Entry 4A0O (electron microscopy, 10.50 A resolution (very low resolution: no residue pairs are listed; an interface is given only as per-side residue counts)); this record covers chains E and J of the 16 polymer chains in the assembly.

[Chain E (and J)]
Name: T-complex protein 1 subunit beta
Organism: Bos taurus
Notes: chain J of this document is another copy of the same molecule, construct and numbering; everything in this record applies to it too
UniProt: Q3ZBH0 (TCPB_BOVIN); residues 1-513 here correspond to UniProt positions 14-526 (UniProt number = residue number + 13)
Chain sequence (513 residues; each row starts with the number of its first residue):
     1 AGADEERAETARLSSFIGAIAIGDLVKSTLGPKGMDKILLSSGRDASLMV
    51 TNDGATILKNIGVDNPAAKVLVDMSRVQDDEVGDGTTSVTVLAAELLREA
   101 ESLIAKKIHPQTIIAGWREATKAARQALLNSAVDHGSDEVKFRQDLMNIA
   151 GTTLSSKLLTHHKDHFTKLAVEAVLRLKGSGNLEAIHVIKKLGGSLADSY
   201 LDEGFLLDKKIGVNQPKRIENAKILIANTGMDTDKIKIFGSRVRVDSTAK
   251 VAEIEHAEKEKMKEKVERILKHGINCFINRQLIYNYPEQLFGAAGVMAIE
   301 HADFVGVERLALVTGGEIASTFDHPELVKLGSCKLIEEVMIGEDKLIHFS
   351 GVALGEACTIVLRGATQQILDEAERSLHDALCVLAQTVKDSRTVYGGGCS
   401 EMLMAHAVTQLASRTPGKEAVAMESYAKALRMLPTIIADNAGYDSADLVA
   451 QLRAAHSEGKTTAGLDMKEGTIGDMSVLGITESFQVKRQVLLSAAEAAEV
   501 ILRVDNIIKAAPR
Unresolved in the structure: 233-253 (chain J: 234-256)
UniProt features mapped onto this chain:
  - binding site (ADP): Gly-31, Gly-85, Thr-86, Thr-87, Ser-88, Ser-155, Ser-156, Gly-397, Glu-482, Lys-487
  - binding site (ATP): Gly-31, Gly-85, Thr-86, Thr-87, Glu-482, Lys-487
  - binding site (Mg(2+)): Asp-84
  - modified residue: Ser-47 (Phosphoserine), Lys-141 (N6-acetyllysine), Lys-168 (N6-acetyllysine), Ser-247 (Phosphoserine), Thr-248 (Phosphothreonine)
  - cross-link: Lys-235 (Glycyl lysine isopeptide (Lys-Gly) (interchain with G-Cter in SUMO2))

[Chain E / chain J interface]
At this resolution (10 A) residue pairs are not listed: 19 residues of chain E and 19 of chain J lie at the interface.

[Overview]
The chain E/chain J interface involves 19 residues from each chain. From UniProt: 10 ADP-binding residues, 6
ATP-binding residues and Mg2+-binding residue Asp-84(E) on chain E.
Chain E and chain J are both T-complex protein 1 subunit beta (Bos taurus); the structure, Symmetry-free
cryo-EM map of TRiC in the nucleotide-free (apo) state, was determined by electron microscopy, deposited
together with 4A0V, 4A0W and 4A13.
